PDB entry 1XVC | X-ray diffraction, 2.00 A resolution | chains C and D of the 6 polymer chains in the assembly

[Chain C (and D)]
Molecule: Methane monooxygenase component A beta chain
From: Methylococcus capsulatus
Notes: EC 1.14.13.25; fragment: beta subunit; chain D of this document is another copy of the same molecule, construct and numbering; everything in this record applies to it too
UniProt: P18798 (MEMB_METCA); residues 1-389 here = UniProt positions 1-389
Sequence (389 residues; numbered 1 to 389; the number before each row is that of its first residue):
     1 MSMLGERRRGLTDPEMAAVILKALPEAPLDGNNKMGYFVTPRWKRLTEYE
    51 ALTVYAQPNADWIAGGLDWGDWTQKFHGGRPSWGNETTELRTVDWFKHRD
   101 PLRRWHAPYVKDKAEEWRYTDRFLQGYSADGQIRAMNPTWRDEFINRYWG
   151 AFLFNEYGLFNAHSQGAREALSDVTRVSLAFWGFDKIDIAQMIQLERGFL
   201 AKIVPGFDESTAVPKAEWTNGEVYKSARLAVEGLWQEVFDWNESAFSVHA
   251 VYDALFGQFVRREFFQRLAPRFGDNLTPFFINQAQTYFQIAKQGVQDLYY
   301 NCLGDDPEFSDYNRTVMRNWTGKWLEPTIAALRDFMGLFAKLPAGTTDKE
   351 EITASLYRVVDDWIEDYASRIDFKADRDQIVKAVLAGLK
Not modelled in the structure: 1 (chain D: 1, 389)

[How chain C and chain D interact]
Contacting residue pairs (64; chain C residue first):
  Met-3(C) / Pro-25(D)
  Met-3(C) / Ala-27(D)
  Met-3(C) / Pro-28(D)
  Leu-4(C) / Leu-24(D)  hydrophobic
  Leu-11(C) / Thr-12(D)
  Thr-12(C) / Leu-11(D)
  Pro-14(C) / Pro-14(D)
  Pro-14(C) / Ala-17(D)  hydrophobic
  Pro-14(C) / Ala-18(D)
  Pro-14(C) / Leu-21(D)
  Ala-18(C) / Pro-14(D)
  Leu-24(C) / Leu-4(D)  hydrophobic
  Pro-25(C) / Met-3(D)
  Ala-27(C) / Met-3(D)
  Pro-28(C) / Met-3(D)
  Lys-111(C) / Arg-118(D)
  Asp-112(C) / Arg-118(D)  salt bridge
  Asp-112(C) / Arg-122(D)  salt bridge
  Glu-115(C) / Glu-115(D)
  Glu-115(C) / Arg-118(D)  salt bridge
  Glu-115(C) / Arg-122(D)  salt bridge
  Glu-116(C) / Tyr-119(D)
  Glu-116(C) / Arg-122(D)  salt bridge
  Arg-118(C) / Lys-111(D)
  Arg-118(C) / Asp-112(D)  salt bridge
  Arg-118(C) / Glu-115(D)  salt bridge
  Tyr-119(C) / Glu-116(D)
  Tyr-119(C) / Tyr-119(D)  hydrophobic
  Tyr-119(C) / Gln-283(D)
  Arg-122(C) / Asp-112(D)  salt bridge
  Arg-122(C) / Glu-115(D)  salt bridge
  Arg-122(C) / Glu-116(D)  salt bridge
  Arg-122(C) / Thr-286(D)
  Phe-123(C) / Asn-282(D)
  Gly-126(C) / Gln-289(D)
  Ala-129(C) / Gln-289(D)
  Asp-130(C) / Gln-258(D)  hydrogen bond
  Asp-130(C) / Arg-262(D)  salt bridge
  Asp-130(C) / Gln-285(D)
  Asp-130(C) / Gln-289(D)  hydrogen bond
  Gln-132(C) / Gln-266(D)  hydrogen bond
  Arg-134(C) / Arg-262(D)
  Arg-134(C) / Arg-358(D)
  Arg-134(C) / Asp-362(D)  salt bridge
  Gln-258(C) / Asp-130(D)  hydrogen bond
  Arg-262(C) / Asp-130(D)  salt bridge
  Arg-262(C) / Arg-134(D)
  Gln-266(C) / Gln-132(D)  hydrogen bond
  Gln-266(C) / Asn-275(D)  hydrogen bond (backbone-side chain)
  Pro-270(C) / Pro-270(D)
  Pro-270(C) / Asn-275(D)
  Asn-275(C) / Gln-266(D)  hydrogen bond (side chain-backbone)
  Asn-275(C) / Pro-270(D)
  Asn-275(C) / Pro-278(D)
  Pro-278(C) / Asn-275(D)
  Asn-282(C) / Phe-123(D)
  Gln-283(C) / Tyr-119(D)
  Gln-285(C) / Asp-130(D)
  Gln-285(C) / Gln-132(D)
  Gln-289(C) / Gly-126(D)
  Gln-289(C) / Ala-129(D)
  Gln-289(C) / Asp-130(D)  hydrogen bond
  Arg-358(C) / Arg-134(D)
  Asp-362(C) / Arg-134(D)  salt bridge
Other interface residues (no listed pair), chain C (42 interface residues in all): Ala-17, Leu-21, Glu-26, Arg-271, Phe-279, Thr-286, Lys-292
Other interface residues (no listed pair), chain D (41 interface residues in all): Glu-26, Arg-271, Phe-279

[Overview]
Chain C and chain D form an interface of 42 and 41 residues respectively; the contacts include 8 hydrogen
bonds and 14 salt bridges. Among the polar pairs are Asp-112(C)/Arg-118(D), Asp-112(C)/Arg-122(D) and
Glu-115(C)/Arg-118(D).
Both chains are Methane monooxygenase component A beta chain (Methylococcus capsulatus). Entry 1XVC (soluble
methane monooxygenase hydroxylase: 8-bromooctanol soaked structure) was determined by X-ray diffraction
together with 1XU3, 1XU5, 1XVB, 1XVD, 1XVE, 1XVF and 1XVG from the same study.
